Entry 6GYM (electron microscopy, 6.70 A resolution (low resolution: residue-level contacts below are approximate; hydrogen-bond / salt-bridge calls are withheld)); this record covers chains A and I of the 31 polymer chains in the assembly.

== Chain A ==
Name: DNA-directed RNA polymerase II subunit RPB1
Organism: Saccharomyces cerevisiae (strain ATCC 204508 / S288c)
Notes: EC 2.7.7.6
UniProt: P04050 (RPB1_YEAST); residues 1-1733 here = UniProt positions 1-1733
Chain sequence (1733 residues; each row starts with the number of its first residue):
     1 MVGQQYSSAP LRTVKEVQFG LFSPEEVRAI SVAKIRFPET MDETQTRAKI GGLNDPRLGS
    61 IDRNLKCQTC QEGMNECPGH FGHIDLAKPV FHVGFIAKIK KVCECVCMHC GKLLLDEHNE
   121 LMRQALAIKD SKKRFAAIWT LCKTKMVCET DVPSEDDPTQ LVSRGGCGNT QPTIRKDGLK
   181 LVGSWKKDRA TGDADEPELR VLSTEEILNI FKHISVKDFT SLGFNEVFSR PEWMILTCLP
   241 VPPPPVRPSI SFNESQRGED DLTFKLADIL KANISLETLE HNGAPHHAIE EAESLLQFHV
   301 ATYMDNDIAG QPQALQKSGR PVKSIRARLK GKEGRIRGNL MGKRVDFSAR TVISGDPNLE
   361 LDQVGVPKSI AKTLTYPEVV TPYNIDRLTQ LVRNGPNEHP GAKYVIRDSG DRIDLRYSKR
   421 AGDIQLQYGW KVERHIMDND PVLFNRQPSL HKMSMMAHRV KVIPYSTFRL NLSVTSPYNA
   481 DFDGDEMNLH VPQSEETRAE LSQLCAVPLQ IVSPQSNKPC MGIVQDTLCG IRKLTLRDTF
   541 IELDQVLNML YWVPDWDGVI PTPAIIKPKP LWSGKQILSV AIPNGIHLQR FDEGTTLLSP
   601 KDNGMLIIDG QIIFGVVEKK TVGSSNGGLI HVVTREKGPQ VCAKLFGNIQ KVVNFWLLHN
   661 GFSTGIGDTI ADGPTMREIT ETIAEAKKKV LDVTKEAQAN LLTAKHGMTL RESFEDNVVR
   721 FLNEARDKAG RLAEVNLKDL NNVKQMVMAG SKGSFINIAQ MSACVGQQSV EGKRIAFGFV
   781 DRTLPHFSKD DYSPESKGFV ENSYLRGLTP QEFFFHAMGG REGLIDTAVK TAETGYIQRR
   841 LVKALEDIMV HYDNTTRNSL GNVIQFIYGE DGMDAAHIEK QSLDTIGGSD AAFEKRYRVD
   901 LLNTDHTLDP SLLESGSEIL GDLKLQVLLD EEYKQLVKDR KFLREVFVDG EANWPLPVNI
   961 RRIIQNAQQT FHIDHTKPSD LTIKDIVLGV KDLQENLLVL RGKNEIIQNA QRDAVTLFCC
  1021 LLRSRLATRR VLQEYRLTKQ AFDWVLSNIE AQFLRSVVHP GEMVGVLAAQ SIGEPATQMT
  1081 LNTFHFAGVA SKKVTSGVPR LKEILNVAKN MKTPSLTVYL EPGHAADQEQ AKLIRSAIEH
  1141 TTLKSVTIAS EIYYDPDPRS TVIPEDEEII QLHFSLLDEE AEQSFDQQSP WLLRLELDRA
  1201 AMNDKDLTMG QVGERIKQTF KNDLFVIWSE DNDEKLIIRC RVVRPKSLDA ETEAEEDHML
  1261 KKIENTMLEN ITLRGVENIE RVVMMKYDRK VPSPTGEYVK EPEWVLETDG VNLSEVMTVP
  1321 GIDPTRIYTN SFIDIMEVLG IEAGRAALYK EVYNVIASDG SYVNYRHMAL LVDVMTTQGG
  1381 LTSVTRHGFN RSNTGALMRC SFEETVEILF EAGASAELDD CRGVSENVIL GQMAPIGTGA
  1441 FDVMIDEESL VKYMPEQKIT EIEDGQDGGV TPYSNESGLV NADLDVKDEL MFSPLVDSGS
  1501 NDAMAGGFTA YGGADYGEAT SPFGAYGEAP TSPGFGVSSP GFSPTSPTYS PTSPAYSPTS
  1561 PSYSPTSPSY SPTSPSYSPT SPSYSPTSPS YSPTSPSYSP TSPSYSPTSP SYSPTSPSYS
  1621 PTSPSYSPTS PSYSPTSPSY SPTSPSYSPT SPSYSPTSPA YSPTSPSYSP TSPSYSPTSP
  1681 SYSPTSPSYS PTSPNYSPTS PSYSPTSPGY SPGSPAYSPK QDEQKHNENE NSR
Not modelled in the structure: 1-2, 155-163, 188-196, 1080-1092, 1176-1186, 1244-1253, 1453-1733
UniProt features mapped onto this chain:
  - region: P248 to D260 (Lid loop), N306 to K323 (Rudder loop), P810 to E822 (Bridging helix)
  - binding site (Zn(2+)): C67, C70, C77, H80, C107, C110, C148, C167
  - binding site (Mg(2+)): D481, D483, D485
  - modified residue: T1471 (Phosphothreonine)
  - cross-link (Glycyl lysine isopeptide (Lys-Gly)): K695 (interchain with G-Cter in ubiquitin), K1246 (interchain with G-Cter in ubiquitin), K1350 (interchain with G-Cter in ubiquitin)
Bound ions: Zn2+ site 1: C67, C77, H80; Zn2+ site 2: C107, C110, C148, C167; Mg2+: D481, D483, D485

== Chain I ==
Name: DNA-directed RNA polymerase II subunit RPB9
Organism: Saccharomyces cerevisiae (strain ATCC 204508 / S288c)
UniProt: P27999 (RPB9_YEAST); residues 1-122 here = UniProt positions 1-122
Chain sequence (122 residues; each row starts with the number of its first residue):
     1 MTTFRFCRDC NNMLYPREDK ENNRLLFECR TCSYVEEAGS PLVYRHELIT NIGETAGVVQ
    61 DIGSDPTLPR SDRECPKCHS RENVFFQSQQ RRKDTSMVLF FVCLSCSHIF TSDQKNKRTQ
   121 FS
Not modelled in the structure: 1, 118-122
UniProt features mapped onto this chain:
  - zinc finger: C7 to C32 (C4-type), S71 to T111 (TFIIS-type)
  - binding site (Zn(2+)): C7, C10, C29, C32, C75, C78, C103, C106
  - modified residue: S40 (Phosphoserine)
Bound ions: Zn2+ site 1: C7, C29, C32; Zn2+ site 2: C75, C78, C103, C106

== How chain A and chain I interact ==
Residue-residue contacts (58):
  A697(A) - M97(I)
  Q698(A) - M97(I)
  Q698(A) - V98(I)
  Q698(A) - L99(I)
  Q698(A) - S112(I)
  A699(A) - S112(I)
  A699(A) - D113(I)
  A699(A) - Q114(I)
  N700(A) - S96(I)
  N700(A) - V98(I)
  N700(A) - D113(I)
  N700(A) - K115(I)
  L701(A) - K115(I)
  T709(A) - K93(I)
  T709(A) - D94(I)
  R711(A) - T95(I)
  R711(A) - S96(I)
  R711(A) - M97(I)
  F714(A) - M97(I)
  R782(A) - T67(I)
  S788(A) - T67(I)
  S788(A) - P69(I)
  K789(A) - T67(I)
  K789(A) - L68(I)
  K789(A) - P69(I)
  D790(A) - Q87(I)
  Y792(A) - Q87(I)
  T1147(A) - L48(I)
  T1147(A) - I49(I)
  I1148(A) - E47(I)
  I1148(A) - L48(I)
  I1148(A) - I49(I)
  A1149(A) - R45(I)
  A1149(A) - E47(I)
  S1150(A) - R45(I)
  S1150(A) - H46(I)
  E1151(A) - L42(I)
  E1151(A) - Y44(I)
  E1151(A) - R45(I)
  I1152(A) - L42(I)
  I1152(A) - V43(I)
  I1152(A) - Y44(I)
  Y1153(A) - P41(I)
  Y1153(A) - L42(I)
  Y1154(A) - E18(I)
  Y1154(A) - D19(I)
  Y1154(A) - R24(I)
  Y1154(A) - L25(I)
  Y1154(A) - P41(I)
  P1156(A) - N23(I)
  P1190(A) - E18(I)
  W1191(A) - E18(I)
  W1191(A) - L25(I)
  E1256(A) - E18(I)
  D1257(A) - P16(I)
  E1264(A) - Y44(I)
  E1264(A) - H46(I)
  L1268(A) - L48(I)
Interface residues without a listed pair, chain A (31 interface residues in all): L710, K1144, E1255
Interface residues without a listed pair, chain I (31 interface residues in all): E28

== Summary ==
The chain A/chain I interface involves 31 residues from each chain. C67(A), C77(A) and H80(A) form the Zn2+
site 1. From UniProt: 8 Zn2+-binding residues and 3 Mg2+-binding residues on chain A; 8 Zn2+-binding residues
on chain I.
Here chain A is DNA-directed RNA polymerase II subunit RPB1 and chain I is DNA-directed RNA polymerase II
subunit RPB9, both from Saccharomyces cerevisiae (strain ATCC 204508 / S288c). Entry 6GYM (Structure of a
yeast closed complex with distorted DNA (CCdist)) was determined by electron microscopy together with 6GYK and
6GYL from the same study.
